3JCO - chains U and V of the 47 polymer chains in the assembly; structure by electron microscopy, 4.80 A resolution (low resolution: residue-level contacts below are approximate; hydrogen-bond / salt-bridge calls are withheld).

[Chain U]
Molecule: 26S proteasome regulatory subunit RPN8
Organism: Saccharomyces cerevisiae S288c
UniProt: Q08723 (RPN8_YEAST); numbering as in UniProt (aligned over 1-338)
Sequence (338 residues; numbered 1 to 338; the number before each row is that of its first residue):
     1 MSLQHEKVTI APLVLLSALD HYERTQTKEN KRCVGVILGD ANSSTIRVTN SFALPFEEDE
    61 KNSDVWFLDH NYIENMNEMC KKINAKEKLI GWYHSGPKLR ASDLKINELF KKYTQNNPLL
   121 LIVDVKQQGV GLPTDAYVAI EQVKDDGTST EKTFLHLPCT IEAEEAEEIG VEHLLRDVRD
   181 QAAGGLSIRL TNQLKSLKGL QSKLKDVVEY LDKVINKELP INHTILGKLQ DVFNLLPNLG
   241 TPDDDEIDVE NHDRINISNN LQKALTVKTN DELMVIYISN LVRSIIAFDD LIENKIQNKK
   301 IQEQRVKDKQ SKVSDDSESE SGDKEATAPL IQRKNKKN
Disordered / not traced: 1-4, 142-150, 177-187, 216-222, 236-258, 309-338
UniProt features mapped onto this chain:
  - modified residue: Ser-2 (N-acetylserine), Ser-314 (Phosphoserine), Ser-317 (Phosphoserine), Ser-319 (Phosphoserine), Thr-327 (Phosphothreonine)

[Chain V]
Molecule: Ubiquitin carboxyl-terminal hydrolase RPN11
Organism: Saccharomyces cerevisiae S288c
Notes: EC 3.4.19.12
UniProt: P43588 (RPN11_YEAST); residues 1-306 here = UniProt positions 1-306
Sequence (306 residues; numbered 1 to 306; the number before each row is that of its first residue):
     1 MERLQRLMMN SKVGSADTGR DDTKETVYIS SIALLKMLKH GRAGVPMEVM GLMLGEFVDD
    61 YTVNVVDVFA MPQSGTGVSV EAVDDVFQAK MMDMLKQTGR DQMVVGWYHS HPGFGCWLSS
   121 VDVNTQKSFE QLNSRAVAVV VDPIQSVKGK VVIDAFRLID TGALINNLEP RQTTSNTGLL
   181 NKANIQALIH GLNRHYYSLN IDYHKTAKET KMLMNLHKEQ WQSGLKMYDY EEKEESNLAA
   241 TKSMVKIAEQ YSKRIEEEKE LTEEELKTRY VGRQDPKKHL SETADETLEN NIVSVLTAGV
   301 NSVAIK
Disordered / not traced: 1-22, 166-183, 218-229, 270, 299-306
UniProt features mapped onto this chain:
  - motif: His-109 to Asp-122 (JAMM motif)
  - binding site (Zn(2+)): His-109, His-111, Asp-122
  - modified residue: Met-1 (N-acetylmethionine)
  - natural variant: Lys-208 (K208Q: In strain: NRRL Y-53), Ala-239 (A239T: In strain: NRRL Y-53), Thr-262 (T262S: In strain: NRRL Y-53), Leu-280 to Ser-281 (sequence variant, change not given here; In strain: NRRL Y-53)
  - mutagenesis: His-109 (H109A: Stabilizes ubiquitin pathway substrates; when associated wirh Ala-111), His-111 (H111A: Stabilizes ubiquitin pathway substrates; when associated wirh Ala-109)
Reported in the primary citation:
  - mutagenesis - H109A/H111A: abolished catalytic activity
  - catalytic residues: His-109, His-111 (citing earlier work)

[How chain U and chain V interact]
Contacting residue pairs (111):
  Leu-13(U) with Ile-32(V); Leu-35(V); Lys-36(V); Lys-39(V)
  Leu-15(U) with Glu-209(V); Met-212(V)
  Leu-16(U) with Ile-32(V); Lys-205(V); Glu-209(V)
  Ser-17(U) with Ile-32(V)
  Leu-19(U) with Glu-209(V); Met-212(V)
  Asp-20(U) with Arg-100(V)
  His-21(U) with Arg-100(V)
  Arg-24(U) with Val-66(V); Thr-98(V); Gly-99(V); Arg-100(V); Asp-101(V)
  Thr-49(U) with Lys-39(V)
  Ala-53(U) with Thr-98(V)
  Pro-55(U) with Met-94(V); Gln-97(V); Thr-98(V)
  Tyr-72(U) with Met-94(V); Gln-97(V)
  Asn-75(U) with Met-94(V)
  Met-76(U) with Met-94(V)
  Met-79(U) with Phe-87(V); Lys-90(V); Met-91(V); Met-94(V)
  Lys-82(U) with Pro-72(V); Gln-73(V); Phe-87(V)
  Ile-83(U) with Ala-70(V); Pro-72(V); Met-91(V)
  Val-123(U) with Met-212(V)
  Val-125(U) with Lys-208(V)
  Lys-126(U) with Lys-208(V)
  Gln-127(U) with Lys-208(V); Glu-209(V); Lys-211(V); Met-212(V)
  Val-130(U) with Asn-215(V); Glu-231(V)
  Gly-131(U) with Asn-215(V); Glu-231(V)
  Leu-132(U) with Asn-215(V)
  Pro-133(U) with Met-212(V); Asn-215(V)
  Ile-161(U) with Leu-216(V)
  Ala-163(U) with Arg-42(V)
  Glu-164(U) with Arg-42(V)
  Glu-165(U) with Arg-42(V); Val-147(V); Lys-148(V); Gly-149(V)
  Ala-166(U) with Leu-35(V); Leu-38(V); Arg-42(V)
  Glu-167(U) with Leu-35(V)
  Glu-168(U) with Leu-216(V)
  Ile-169(U) with Ser-146(V); Val-147(V); Gly-149(V); Lys-150(V); Val-151(V)
  Val-171(U) with Leu-213(V); Leu-216(V)
  His-173(U) with Val-151(V); Tyr-203(V)
  Leu-174(U) with Thr-210(V); Leu-213(V); Met-214(V)
  Ile-188(U) with Glu-289(V)
  Arg-189(U) with Val-293(V); Leu-296(V)
  Thr-191(U) with Glu-232(V)
  Asn-192(U) with Glu-232(V); Asn-237(V)
  Gln-193(U) with Asn-237(V); Leu-296(V)
  Lys-195(U) with Tyr-230(V); Glu-232(V); Lys-233(V)
  Ser-196(U) with Lys-233(V)
  Leu-197(U) with Lys-233(V)
  Lys-198(U) with Lys-233(V)
  Gly-199(U) with Lys-233(V)
  Leu-200(U) with Lys-233(V)
  Thr-269(U) with Ala-298(V)
  Glu-272(U) with Met-244(V); Ile-247(V); Tyr-251(V)
  Leu-273(U) with Val-295(V)
  Val-275(U) with Tyr-251(V); Arg-254(V)
  Ile-276(U) with Asn-291(V)
  Tyr-277(U) with Val-295(V)
  Ser-279(U) with Ala-284(V); Leu-288(V)
  Asn-280(U) with Leu-288(V)
  Val-282(U) with Ala-284(V)
  Arg-283(U) with Ser-281(V); Asp-285(V); Leu-288(V)
  Ile-286(U) with Ser-281(V)
  Asp-290(U) with Lys-277(V)
  Asn-294(U) with Lys-277(V)
Also at the interface, not in a pair above, chain U (69 interface residues in all): Thr-25, Ile-73, Glu-78, Thr-134, Gly-170, Glu-172, Leu-175, Leu-194, Ala-287
Also at the interface, not in a pair above, chain V (63 interface residues in all): Leu-34, Gln-102, Ser-236, Glu-257, Leu-280, Thr-287, Ile-292

[Summary]
The interface between chain U and chain V involves 69 residues on one side and 63 on the other. Curated
annotation (UniProt) lists 3 Zn2+-binding residues and 2 mutagenesis sites on chain V. From the paper:
catalytic residues His-109(V) and His-111(V); H109A/H111A of chain V abolish catalytic activity.
Chain U is 26S proteasome regulatory subunit RPN8 and chain V is Ubiquitin carboxyl-terminal hydrolase RPN11,
both from Saccharomyces cerevisiae S288c; the structure, Structure of yeast 26S proteasome in M1 state derived
from Titan dataset, was determined by electron microscopy (same publication as 3JCP).
